Entry 3EW3 (X-ray diffraction, 3.80 A resolution); this record covers chains A and B of the 3 polymer chains in the assembly.

[Chain A]
Protein: Prolactin
Organism: Homo sapiens
UniProtKB: P01236 (PRL_HUMAN); residues 15-199 here correspond to UniProt positions 43-227 (UniProt number = residue number + 28)
Amino-acid sequence (203 residues; each row starts with the number of its first residue; numbers below 1 keep their minus sign (Met-3 is residue -3)):
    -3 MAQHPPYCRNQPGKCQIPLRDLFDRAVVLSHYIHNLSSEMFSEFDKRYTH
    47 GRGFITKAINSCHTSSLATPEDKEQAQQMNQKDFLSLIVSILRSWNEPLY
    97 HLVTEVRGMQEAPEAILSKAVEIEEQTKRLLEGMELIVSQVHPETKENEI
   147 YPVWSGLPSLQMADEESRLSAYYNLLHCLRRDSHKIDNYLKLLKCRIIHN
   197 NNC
Disordered / not traced: -3 to -1, 46-51, 140-143, 157-159, 198-199
Construct notes: initiating methionine (-3)
Disulfides: Cys4-Cys11, Cys58-Cys174
Curated features (UniProtKB/Swiss-Prot):
  - modified residue (Phosphoserine): Ser26, Ser34, Ser90, Ser135, Ser166
  - glycosylation: Asn31 (N-linked (GlcNAc...) asparagine)
Reported in the primary citation:
  - mutagenesis - R21A (10-fold), R21W (10-fold): decreased signaling (Ba/F-hPRLR and HL-5 cell-based bioassays)
  - conformationally variable residues (helix shift): Leu15 to Tyr28, Asp178 to Cys199

[Chain B]
Protein: Prolactin receptor
Organism: Rattus norvegicus
Notes: fragment: extracellular domain
UniProtKB: P05710 (PRLR_RAT); residues 1-210 here correspond to UniProt positions 20-229 (UniProt number = residue number + 19)
Amino-acid sequence (221 residues; each row starts with the number of its first residue; numbering starts at 0):
     0 MQSPPGKPEIHKCRSPDKETFTCWWNPGTDGGLPTNYSLTYSKEGEKTTY
    50 ECPDYKTSGPNSCFFSKQYTSIWKIYIITVNATNQMGSSSSDPLYVDVTY
   100 IVEPEPPRNLTLEVKQLKDKKTYLWVKWSPPTITDVKTGWFTMEYEIRLK
   150 PEEAEEWEIHFTGHQTQFKVFDLYPGQKYLVQTRCKPDHGYWSRWSQESS
   200 VEMPNDFTLKDRSRSHHHHHH
Disordered / not traced: 203-220
Construct notes: initiating methionine (0); expression tag (211-220)
Disulfides: Cys12-Cys22, Cys51-Cys62
Curated features (UniProtKB/Swiss-Prot):
  - motif: Trp191 to Ser195 (WSXWS motif)
  - binding site (Zn(2+)): Asp187, His188
  - glycosylation (N-linked (GlcNAc...) asparagine): Asn35, Asn80, Asn108

[How chain A and chain B interact]
Pairs across the interface (40):
  His27(A) - Glu143(B)  salt bridge
  His27(A) - Asp187(B)
  His27(A) - His188(B)
  His30(A) - His188(B)  hydrogen bond
  Asn31(A) - His188(B)  hydrogen bond
  Lys53(A) - Tyr94(B)
  Asn56(A) - Glu43(B)
  Pro66(A) - Trp72(B)
  Glu67(A) - Ser70(B)
  Glu67(A) - Ile71(B)  hydrogen bond (backbone-backbone)
  Glu67(A) - Trp72(B)
  Glu67(A) - Lys73(B)  salt bridge
  Asp68(A) - Lys66(B)
  Asp68(A) - Thr69(B)
  Asp68(A) - Trp139(B)
  Lys69(A) - Glu18(B)
  Lys69(A) - Asp134(B)  salt bridge
  Lys69(A) - Thr137(B)  hydrogen bond
  Lys69(A) - Trp139(B)
  His173(A) - Ile74(B)
  Arg176(A) - Tyr99(B)  hydrogen bond
  Arg177(A) - Glu43(B)  salt bridge
  Arg177(A) - Trp72(B)  hydrogen bond (side chain-backbone)
  Arg177(A) - Tyr99(B)
  His180(A) - Trp72(B)  hydrogen bond
  His180(A) - Thr98(B)
  His180(A) - His188(B)
  Lys181(A) - Trp72(B)
  Asp183(A) - Asp187(B)
  Asn184(A) - Lys17(B)
  Asn184(A) - Trp72(B)
  Asn184(A) - Trp139(B)
  Asn184(A) - Asp187(B)  hydrogen bond
  Tyr185(A) - Trp72(B)
  Lys187(A) - Gly138(B)
  Lys187(A) - Asp187(B)  salt bridge
  Leu188(A) - Thr137(B)
  Cys191(A) - Lys136(B)
  Asn196(A) - Lys136(B)
  Asn197(A) - Lys136(B)  hydrogen bond (side chain-backbone)
Also at the interface, not in a pair above, chain A (26 interface residues in all): Ile55, Ser57, Ala72, Gln73
Also at the interface, not in a pair above, chain B (24 interface residues in all): Gly44, Thr141, Lys185

[Overview]
26 residues of chain A face 24 of chain B across their interface; the contacts include 9 hydrogen bonds and 5
salt bridges. Polar pairs include His27(A)-Glu143(B), Glu67(A)-Lys73(B) and Lys69(A)-Asp134(B). From the
paper: R21A and R21W of chain A reduce signaling (Ba/F-hPRLR and HL-5 cell-based bioassays); conformational
variability at Leu15(A) and Asp178(A).
Chain A is Prolactin (Homo sapiens) and chain B is Prolactin receptor (Rattus norvegicus); the structure, the
1:2 complex between a Nterminal elongated prolactin and the extra cellular domain of the rat ..., was
determined by X-ray diffraction.
